Entry 3UGG (X-ray diffraction, 2.90 A resolution); this record covers chain A.

Chain A:
Name: Sucrose:(Sucrose/fructan) 6-fructosyltransferase
From: Pachysandra terminalis
UniProtKB: E3PQS3 (E3PQS3_9MAGN); residues 1-546 here correspond to UniProt positions 110-655 (UniProt number = residue number + 109)
Amino-acid sequence (546 residues; each row starts with the number of its first residue):
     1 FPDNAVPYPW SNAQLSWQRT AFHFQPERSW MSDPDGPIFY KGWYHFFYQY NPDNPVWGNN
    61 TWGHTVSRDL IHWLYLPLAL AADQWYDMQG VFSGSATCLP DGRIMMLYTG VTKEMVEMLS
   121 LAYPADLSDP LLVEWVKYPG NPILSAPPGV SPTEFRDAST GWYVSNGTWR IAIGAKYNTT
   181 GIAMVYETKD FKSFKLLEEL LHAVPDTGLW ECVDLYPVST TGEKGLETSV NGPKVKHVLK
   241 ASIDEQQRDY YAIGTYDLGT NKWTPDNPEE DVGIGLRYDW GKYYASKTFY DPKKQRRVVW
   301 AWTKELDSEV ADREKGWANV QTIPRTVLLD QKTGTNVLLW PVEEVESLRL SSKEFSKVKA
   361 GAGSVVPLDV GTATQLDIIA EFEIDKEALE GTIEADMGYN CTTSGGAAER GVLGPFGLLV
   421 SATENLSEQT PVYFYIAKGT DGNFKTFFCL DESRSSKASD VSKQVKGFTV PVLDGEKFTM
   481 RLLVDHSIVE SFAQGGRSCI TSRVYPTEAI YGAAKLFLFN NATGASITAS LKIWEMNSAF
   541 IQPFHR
Not modelled in the structure: 1-6, 387-397, 439-442, 546
Disulfides: Cys401-Cys449
Glycans and other covalent adducts: glycan linked to Asn59, Asn400; N-acetylglucosamine (NAG) linked to Asn178, Asn521
From the paper describing this entry:
  - binding site for beta-D-fructofuranose: Trp57, Asp157, Asp244
  - binding site for alpha-D-glucopyranose: Trp57
  - conformationally variable residues (side-chain flip): Phe92
  - specificity-determining residues: Asn319 (proposed by the authors, not directly observed)

Summary:
N-acetylglucosamine is covalently linked to Asn178 and Asn521. The paper reports a binding site for
beta-D-fructofuranose at Trp57, Asp157 and Asp244; a binding site for alpha-D-glucopyranose at Trp57.
Chain A is Sucrose:(Sucrose/fructan) 6-fructosyltransferase (Pachysandra terminalis); the structure, Crystal
structure of a 6-SST/6-SFT from Pachysandra terminalis in complex with 1-kestose, was determined by X-ray
diffraction (same publication as 3UGF and 3UGH).
